PDB entry 6UD1 | X-ray diffraction, 1.55 A resolution | chains A and B

== Chain A (and B) ==
Name: Streptavidin
Organism: Streptomyces avidinii
Notes: chain B of this document is another copy of the same molecule, construct and numbering; everything in this record applies to it too
Reference sequence: P22629 (SAV_STRAV); residues 13-139 here correspond to UniProt positions 37-163 (UniProt number = residue number + 24)
Sequence (136 residues; each row starts with the number of its first residue):
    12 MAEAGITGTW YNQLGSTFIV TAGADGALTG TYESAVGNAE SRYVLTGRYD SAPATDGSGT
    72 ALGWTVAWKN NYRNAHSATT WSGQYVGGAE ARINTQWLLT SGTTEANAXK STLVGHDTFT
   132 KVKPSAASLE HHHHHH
Disordered / not traced: 12-14, 135-147 (chain B: 12-13, 136-147)
Differences from the reference sequence: initiating methionine (12); conflict DV7_120 (Trp144 in P22629); expression tag (140-147)
Modified positions: DV7 (L-(7-hydroxycoumarin-4-yl)ethylglycine) at position 120

== Chain A / chain B interface ==
Contacting residue pairs (87):
  Val55(A) with Arg59(B)
  Thr57(A) with Thr57(B); Gly58(B); Arg59(B)
  Gly58(A) with Thr57(B)
  Arg59(A) with Val55(B); Thr57(B); Thr76(B); Ala78(B)
  Tyr60(A) with Ala78(B)
  Asp61(A) with Lys80(B); Asn85(B), hydrogen bond; His87(B), hydrogen bond (side chain-backbone); Ser88(B), hydrogen bond (side chain-backbone)
  Ser62(A) with Lys80(B)
  Ala63(A) with Asn85(B), hydrogen bond (backbone-side chain); His87(B), hydrogen bond (backbone-side chain)
  Pro64(A) with His87(B)
  Ala65(A) with His87(B)
  Gly68(A) with Thr115(B)
  Ser69(A) with Thr114(B); Thr115(B)
  Gly70(A) with Gly113(B); Thr114(B), hydrogen bond (backbone-backbone)
  Ala72(A) with His87(B); Ser88(B); Ala89(B); Thr111(B)
  Leu73(A) with Ala89(B)
  Gly74(A) with Thr76(B), hydrogen bond (backbone-side chain); Thr91(B)
  Trp75(A) with Thr76(B), hydrogen bond (backbone-side chain)
  Thr76(A) with Arg59(B); Gly74(B), hydrogen bond (side chain-backbone); Trp75(B), hydrogen bond (side chain-backbone)
  Ala78(A) with Arg59(B); Tyr60(B)
  Lys80(A) with Asp61(B); Ser62(B); Ala63(B)
  Asn85(A) with Asp61(B), hydrogen bond; Ala63(B), hydrogen bond (side chain-backbone)
  His87(A) with Asp61(B), hydrogen bond (backbone-side chain); Ala63(B), hydrogen bond (side chain-backbone); Pro64(B); Ala65(B); Ala72(B)
  Ser88(A) with Asp61(B), hydrogen bond (backbone-side chain); Ala72(B)
  Ala89(A) with Ala72(B); Ser93(B)
  Thr91(A) with Gly74(B); Thr91(B), hydrogen bond; Trp92(B); Ser93(B)
  Trp92(A) with Thr91(B)
  Ser93(A) with Thr91(B); Leu109(B), hydrogen bond (side chain-backbone); Thr111(B), hydrogen bond
  Gly94(A) with Thr111(B), hydrogen bond (backbone-side chain)
  Gln95(A) with Ser112(B); Gly113(B); Thr114(B), hydrogen bond (side chain-backbone); Ser122(B)
  Val97(A) with Glu116(B)
  Arg103(A) with Glu116(B), salt bridge
  Gln107(A) with Leu109(B); Thr123(B), hydrogen bond
  Leu109(A) with Ser93(B), hydrogen bond (backbone-side chain); Gln107(B); Leu109(B), hydrophobic
  Thr111(A) with Ala72(B); Ser93(B), hydrogen bond; Gly94(B)
  Ser112(A) with Gln95(B)
  Gly113(A) with Ser69(B), hydrogen bond (backbone-side chain); Gly70(B); Ala72(B); Gln95(B)
  Thr114(A) with Ser69(B), hydrogen bond (backbone-side chain); Gly70(B), hydrogen bond (backbone-backbone); Gln95(B), hydrogen bond (backbone-side chain)
  Thr115(A) with Ser69(B)
  Glu116(A) with Val97(B); Arg103(B), salt bridge
  Ser122(A) with Gln95(B)
  Thr123(A) with Gln107(B), hydrogen bond
Also at the interface, not in a pair above, chain A (48 interface residues in all): Asp67, Val77, Trp79, Ala86, Trp108, Leu110, Ala119
Also at the interface, not in a pair above, chain B (46 interface residues in all): Gly68, Leu73, Trp79, Ala86, Trp108, Leu110, Ala119

== Summary ==
48 residues of chain A face 46 of chain B across their interface; the contacts include 28 hydrogen bonds and 2
salt bridges. Among the polar pairs are Arg103(A)-Glu116(B), Asp61(A)-Asn85(B) and Asp61(A)-His87(B).
Chain A and chain B are both Streptavidin (Streptomyces avidinii); the structure, Spectroscopic and structural
characterization of a genetically encoded direct sensor for protein-ligand interactions, was determined by
X-ray diffraction together with 6UD6, 6UDB, 6UDC and 6UC3 from the same study.
